PDB entry 5X40 | X-ray diffraction, 1.45 A resolution | chains A and B

Chain A (and B):
Name: Cobalt ABC transporter ATP-binding protein
Organism: Rhodobacter capsulatus
Notes: engineered mutation(s): E166Q; chain B of this document is another copy of the same molecule, construct and numbering; everything in this record applies to it too
Chain sequence (292 residues; numbered -11 to 280; the number before each row is that of its first residue; numbers below 1 keep their minus sign (Met-11 is residue -11)):
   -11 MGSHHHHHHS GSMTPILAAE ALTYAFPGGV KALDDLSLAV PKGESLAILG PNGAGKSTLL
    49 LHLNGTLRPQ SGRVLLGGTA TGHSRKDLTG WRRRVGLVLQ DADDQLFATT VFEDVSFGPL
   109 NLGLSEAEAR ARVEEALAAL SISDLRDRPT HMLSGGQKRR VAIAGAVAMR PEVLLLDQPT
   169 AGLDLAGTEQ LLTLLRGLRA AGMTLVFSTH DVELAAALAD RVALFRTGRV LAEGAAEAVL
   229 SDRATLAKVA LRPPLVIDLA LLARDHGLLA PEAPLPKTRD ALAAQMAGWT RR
Not modelled in the structure: -11 to 0
Ion coordination: Mg2+: Ser45, Gln88 (together with AMP-PCP)
Small-molecule neighbours:
  - AMP-PCP (ACP; phosphomethylphosphonic acid adenylate ester), molecule 1: Phe14, Val18, Lys19, Ala20, Pro39, Asn40, Gly41, Ala42, Gly43, Lys44, Ser45, Thr46, Gln88, Gln166, His198
  - AMP-PCP (ACP), molecule 2: Arg136, His139, Met140, Leu141, Ser142, Gly143, Gly144, Gln145, Gly170
From the paper describing this entry:
  - binding site for AMP-PCP: Phe14, Lys19, Arg136, Gln145

Chain A / chain B interface:
Contacting residue pairs - 79 pairs, chain A then chain B:
  Pro15(A) - Met140(B)
  Val18(A) - Arg136(B)
  Pro39(A) - Asp172(B)
  Asn40(A) - Gly144(B)
  Asn40(A) - Arg148(B)  hydrogen bond
  Asn40(A) - Gly170(B)  hydrogen bond (side chain-backbone)
  Asn40(A) - Leu171(B)
  Asn40(A) - Asp172(B)  hydrogen bond (backbone-side chain)
  Gly41(A) - Ser142(B)
  Gln88(A) - Gly143(B)
  Asp89(A) - Asp89(B)
  Asp91(A) - Asp89(B)
  Arg136(A) - Val18(B)
  Met140(A) - Pro15(B)
  Ser142(A) - Gly41(B)
  Gly143(A) - Gln88(B)
  Gly144(A) - Asn40(B)
  Arg148(A) - Asn40(B)  hydrogen bond
  Gln166(A) - Gly170(B)
  Gly170(A) - Asn40(B)  hydrogen bond (backbone-side chain)
  Gly170(A) - Gln166(B)
  Gly170(A) - His198(B)
  Leu171(A) - Asn40(B)
  Leu171(A) - His198(B)
  Asp172(A) - Pro39(B)
  Asp172(A) - Asn40(B)  hydrogen bond (side chain-backbone)
  Asp172(A) - His198(B)
  Leu173(A) - Ala238(B)
  Leu173(A) - Arg240(B)
  Glu177(A) - Arg240(B)  salt bridge
  His198(A) - Gly170(B)
  His198(A) - Leu171(B)
  His198(A) - Asp172(B)
  Ala238(A) - Leu173(B)
  Arg240(A) - Leu173(B)
  Arg240(A) - Glu177(B)  salt bridge
  Leu243(A) - Leu243(B)  hydrophobic
  Val244(A) - Leu243(B)  hydrophobic
  Asp246(A) - Arg267(B)  salt bridge
  Leu247(A) - Leu243(B)  hydrophobic
  Leu247(A) - Leu247(B)  hydrophobic
  Leu250(A) - Arg267(B)
  Leu250(A) - Ala271(B)  hydrophobic
  Leu250(A) - Met274(B)  hydrophobic
  Ala251(A) - Met274(B)  hydrophobic
  His254(A) - Ala271(B)
  His254(A) - Met274(B)
  His254(A) - Ala275(B)
  Leu256(A) - Trp277(B)
  Leu256(A) - Thr278(B)
  Leu256(A) - Arg279(B)
  Ala258(A) - Arg279(B)
  Arg267(A) - Arg240(B)
  Arg267(A) - Leu243(B)
  Arg267(A) - Asp246(B)  salt bridge
  Ala271(A) - Leu250(B)  hydrophobic
  Gln273(A) - Arg279(B)  hydrogen bond
  Met274(A) - Leu247(B)
  Met274(A) - Ala251(B)  hydrophobic
  Ala275(A) - His254(B)
  Ala275(A) - Arg280(B)  hydrogen bond (backbone-side chain)
  Gly276(A) - Arg279(B)
  Gly276(A) - Arg280(B)  hydrogen bond (backbone-backbone)
  Trp277(A) - Leu256(B)
  Trp277(A) - Trp277(B)  hydrophobic
  Trp277(A) - Thr278(B)
  Thr278(A) - Leu256(B)
  Thr278(A) - Trp277(B)
  Thr278(A) - Thr278(B)  hydrogen bond (backbone-backbone)
  Arg279(A) - Gly255(B)
  Arg279(A) - Leu256(B)  hydrogen bond (side chain-backbone)
  Arg279(A) - Leu257(B)
  Arg279(A) - Ala258(B)  hydrogen bond (side chain-backbone)
  Arg279(A) - Gly276(B)
  Arg280(A) - Met274(B)
  Arg280(A) - Ala275(B)  hydrogen bond (side chain-backbone)
  Arg280(A) - Gly276(B)  hydrogen bond (backbone-backbone)
  Arg280(A) - Trp277(B)  hydrogen bond (side chain-backbone)
  Arg280(A) - Thr278(B)
Other interface residues (no listed pair), chain A (50 interface residues in all): Gly16, Gln145, Ala169, Arg231, Leu239, Leu257, Pro259, Leu270
Other interface residues (no listed pair), chain B (50 interface residues in all): Gly16, Gln145, Ala169, Ala174, Glu201, Arg231, Leu239, Val244, Leu270

In short:
Chain A and chain B each contribute 50 residues to their interface, with 15 hydrogen bonds and 4 salt bridges.
Polar pairs include Glu177(A)-Arg240(B), Asp246(A)-Arg267(B) and Asn40(A)-Arg148(B). Ligands of chain A:
AMP-PCP. Ser45(A) and Gln88(A) form the Mg2+ site. The paper reports a binding site for AMP-PCP at Phe14(A),
Lys19(A) and Arg136(A) among others.
Chain A and chain B are both Cobalt ABC transporter ATP-binding protein (Rhodobacter capsulatus); the
structure, Structure of a CbiO dimer bound with AMPPCP, was determined by X-ray diffraction (same publication
as 5X41 and 5X3X).
